6F5P - chains A and H of the 8 polymer chains in the assembly; structure by X-ray diffraction, 4.14 A resolution (low resolution: residue-level contacts below are approximate; hydrogen-bond / salt-bridge calls are withheld).

Chain A:
Molecule: Polymerase acidic protein
From: Influenza C virus (strain C/Johannesburg/1/1966)
Notes: EC 3.1.-.-
UniProtKB: Q9IMP5 (PA_INCJH); residue numbers follow UniProt; this construct covers 1-709
Chain sequence (709 residues; each row starts with the number of its first residue):
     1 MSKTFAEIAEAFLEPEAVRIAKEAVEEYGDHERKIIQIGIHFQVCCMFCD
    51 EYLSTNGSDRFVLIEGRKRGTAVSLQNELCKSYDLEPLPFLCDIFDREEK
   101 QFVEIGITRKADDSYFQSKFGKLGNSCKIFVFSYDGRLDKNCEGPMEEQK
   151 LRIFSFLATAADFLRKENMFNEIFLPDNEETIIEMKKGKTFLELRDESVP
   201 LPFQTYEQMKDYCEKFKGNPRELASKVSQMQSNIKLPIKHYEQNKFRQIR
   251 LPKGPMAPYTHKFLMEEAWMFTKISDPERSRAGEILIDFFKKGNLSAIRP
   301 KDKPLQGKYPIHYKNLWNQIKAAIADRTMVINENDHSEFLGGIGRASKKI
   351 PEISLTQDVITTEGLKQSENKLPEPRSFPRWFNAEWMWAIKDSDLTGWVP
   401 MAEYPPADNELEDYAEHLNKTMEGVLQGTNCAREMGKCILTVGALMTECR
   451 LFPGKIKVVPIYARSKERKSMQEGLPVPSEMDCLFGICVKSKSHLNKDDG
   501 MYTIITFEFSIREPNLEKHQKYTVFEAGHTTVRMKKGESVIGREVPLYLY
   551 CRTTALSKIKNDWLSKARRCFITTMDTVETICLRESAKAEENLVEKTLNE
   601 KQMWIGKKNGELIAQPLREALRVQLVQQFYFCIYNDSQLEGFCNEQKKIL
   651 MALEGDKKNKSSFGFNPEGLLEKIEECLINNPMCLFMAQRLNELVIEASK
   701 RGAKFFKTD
Disordered / not traced: 709
Ion coordination: Mg2+ near Glu104 (its only coordinating residue here)
What the authors report for this chain:
  - binding site for DNA-directed RNA polymerase subunit: Pro237, Tyr241, Asn659, Ser661, Phe663, Lys704
  - mutagenesis - P237A, Y241A, F663A: decreased catalytic activity on both transcription and replication
  - mutagenesis - K239A, E242A, R701A: unchanged catalytic activity (polymerase activity)
  - mutagenesis - K657A, N659A, S661A, K704A: decreased catalytic activity on mRNA levels

Chain H:
Molecule: Ala-ala-ala-ala-ala-ala-ala-ala-ala-ala
Chain sequence (10 residues; each row starts with the number of its first residue):
     1 AAAAAAAAAA

Interface between chain A and chain H:
Contacting residue pairs (12):
  Trp269(A) - Ala3(H)
  Trp269(A) - Ala4(H)
  Trp269(A) - Ala6(H)
  Met270(A) - Ala4(H)
  Met270(A) - Ala5(H)
  Phe271(A) - Ala5(H)
  Phe271(A) - Ala7(H)
  Thr272(A) - Ala5(H)
  Thr272(A) - Ala7(H)
  Thr272(A) - Ala8(H)
  Asp394(A) - Ala2(H)
  Val532(A) - Ala6(H)
Interface residues without a listed pair, chain A (9 interface residues in all): Gly293, Leu395, Thr531
Interface residues without a listed pair, chain H (8 interface residues in all): Ala9

In short:
The interface between chain A and chain H involves 9 residues on one side and 8 on the other. The paper
reports a binding site for DNA-directed RNA polymerase subunit at Pro237(A), Tyr241(A) and Asn659(A) among
others; K657A, N659A and S661A of chain A, among others, reduce catalytic activity on mRNA levels; 10
substitutions were tested in all.
Chain A is Polymerase acidic protein (Influenza C virus (strain C/Johannesburg/1/1966)) and chain H is
Ala-ala-ala-ala-ala-ala-ala-ala-ala-ala; the structure, A mechanism for the activation of the influenza virus
transcriptase, was determined by X-ray diffraction, deposited together with 6F5O.
